9JC7 - chains A and B; structure by X-ray diffraction, 1.90 A resolution.

# Chain A (and B)
Name: Alanine--tRNA ligase
Source organism: Methylomonas sp. DH-1
Notes: EC 6.1.1.7; chain B of this document is another copy of the same molecule, construct and numbering; everything in this record applies to it too
Reference sequence: A0A172UEB3 (A0A172UEB3_METSD); residue numbers follow UniProt; this construct covers 1-429
Amino-acid sequence (435 residues; each row starts with the number of its first residue):
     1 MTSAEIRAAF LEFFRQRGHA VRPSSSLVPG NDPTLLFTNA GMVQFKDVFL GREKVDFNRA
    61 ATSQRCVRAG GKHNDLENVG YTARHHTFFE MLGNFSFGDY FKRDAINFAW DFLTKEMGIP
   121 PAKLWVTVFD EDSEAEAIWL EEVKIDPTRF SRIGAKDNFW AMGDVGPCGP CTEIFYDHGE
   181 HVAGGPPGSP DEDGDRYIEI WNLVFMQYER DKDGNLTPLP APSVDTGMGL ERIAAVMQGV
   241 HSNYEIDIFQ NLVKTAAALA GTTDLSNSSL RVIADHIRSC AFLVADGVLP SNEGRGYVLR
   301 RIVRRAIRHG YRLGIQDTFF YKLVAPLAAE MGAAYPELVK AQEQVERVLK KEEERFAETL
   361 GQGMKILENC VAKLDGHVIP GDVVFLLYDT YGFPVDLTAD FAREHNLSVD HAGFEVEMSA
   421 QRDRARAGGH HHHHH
Not modelled in the structure: 426-435
Differences from the reference sequence: expression tag (430-435)
Small-molecule neighbours:
  - alanine (ALA): Ala40, Met42, Met91, Trp160, Asn202, Val204, Asp225
  - ATP (adenosine-5'-triphosphate): Arg68, His73, Asp75, Arg84, His85, His86, Phe89, Met91, Glu173, Glu199, Ile200, Trp201, Asn202, Gly227, Met228, Gly229, Arg232, Asn243
  - D-malate (MLT): Arg68, His73, Asp75, Arg84, His85, Glu199, Arg232
What the authors report for this chain:
  - binding site for alanine: Val204
  - contacts within the chain: Pro167-Leu219, Met206-Leu219, Glu209-Leu219, Leu219-Pro220, Leu219-Ala221, Leu219-Pro222
  - mutagenesis - V204L/L219M, L219F: abolished catalytic activity on Ser
  - mutagenesis - V204A/L219M: increased catalytic activity on Ser
  - mutagenesis - V204A/L219M, V204A, V204L: decreased catalytic activity on alanine
  - mutagenesis - V204L/L219M: abolished catalytic activity on alanine
  - mutagenesis - V204L/L219M: abolished catalytic activity on Gly

# Chain A / chain B interface
Residue-residue contacts - 43 pairs, chain A then chain B:
  Asp130(A) - Val378(B)
  Asp130(A) - Ser408(B)  hydrogen bond (backbone-side chain)
  Glu131(A) - Val378(B)
  Glu131(A) - Ser408(B)
  Glu131(A) - Val409(B)
  Glu131(A) - His411(B)  salt bridge
  Ser133(A) - Val378(B)
  Glu136(A) - His377(B)  salt bridge
  Arg152(A) - His377(B)  hydrogen bond
  Pro190(A) - Pro190(B)
  Pro190(A) - Asp191(B)
  Asp191(A) - Pro190(B)
  Tyr208(A) - Ala412(B)
  Tyr208(A) - Val416(B)  hydrophobic
  Asn215(A) - Ser419(B)
  Asn215(A) - Arg422(B)  hydrogen bond
  Leu216(A) - Ala412(B)  hydrophobic
  Leu216(A) - Glu415(B)
  Leu216(A) - Val416(B)
  Leu216(A) - Ser419(B)  hydrogen bond (backbone-side chain)
  Thr217(A) - Ser419(B)
  Pro218(A) - Val416(B)  hydrophobic
  His377(A) - Asp130(B)  hydrogen bond (side chain-backbone)
  His377(A) - Glu136(B)
  His377(A) - Arg152(B)  hydrogen bond
  Val378(A) - Asp130(B)
  Val378(A) - Glu131(B)
  Val378(A) - Ser133(B)
  Asn406(A) - Arg152(B)
  Ser408(A) - Asp130(B)  hydrogen bond (side chain-backbone)
  Ser408(A) - Glu131(B)
  Val409(A) - Glu131(B)
  His411(A) - Glu131(B)  salt bridge
  Ala412(A) - Tyr208(B)
  Ala412(A) - Leu216(B)
  Glu415(A) - Arg210(B)  salt bridge
  Glu415(A) - Leu216(B)
  Val416(A) - Tyr208(B)  hydrophobic
  Val416(A) - Leu216(B)
  Val416(A) - Pro218(B)  hydrophobic
  Ser419(A) - Asn215(B)
  Ser419(A) - Leu216(B)  hydrogen bond (side chain-backbone)
  Arg422(A) - Asn215(B)  hydrogen bond
Other interface residues (no listed pair), chain A (25 interface residues in all): Asp132, Asp410
Other interface residues (no listed pair), chain B (27 interface residues in all): Asp132, Gly214, Thr217, Asp410, Gly413

# In short
25 residues of chain A and 27 residues of chain B are in contact, with 9 hydrogen bonds and 4 salt bridges.
Polar pairs include Glu131(A)-His411(B), Glu136(A)-His377(B) and Glu415(A)-Arg210(B). The paper reports a
binding site for alanine at Val204(A); V204A/L219M, V204A and V204L of chain A reduce catalytic activity on
alanine; 5 substitutions were tested in all.
Both chains are Alanine--tRNA ligase (Methylomonas sp. DH-1). Entry 9JC7 (Crystal structure of alanyl-tRNA
synthetase in complex with ATP and L-alanine) was determined by X-ray diffraction together with 9JDN from the
same study.
